5GXV - chain A; structure by X-ray diffraction, 2.10 A resolution.

[Chain A]
Protein: Maltose-binding periplasmic protein, PigG
Source organism: Escherichia coli
UniProtKB: P0AEX9 (MALE_ECOLI); residues 3-368 here correspond to UniProt positions 27-392 (UniProt number = residue number + 24)
Amino-acid sequence (468 residues; numbered 1 to 468; the number before each row is that of its first residue):
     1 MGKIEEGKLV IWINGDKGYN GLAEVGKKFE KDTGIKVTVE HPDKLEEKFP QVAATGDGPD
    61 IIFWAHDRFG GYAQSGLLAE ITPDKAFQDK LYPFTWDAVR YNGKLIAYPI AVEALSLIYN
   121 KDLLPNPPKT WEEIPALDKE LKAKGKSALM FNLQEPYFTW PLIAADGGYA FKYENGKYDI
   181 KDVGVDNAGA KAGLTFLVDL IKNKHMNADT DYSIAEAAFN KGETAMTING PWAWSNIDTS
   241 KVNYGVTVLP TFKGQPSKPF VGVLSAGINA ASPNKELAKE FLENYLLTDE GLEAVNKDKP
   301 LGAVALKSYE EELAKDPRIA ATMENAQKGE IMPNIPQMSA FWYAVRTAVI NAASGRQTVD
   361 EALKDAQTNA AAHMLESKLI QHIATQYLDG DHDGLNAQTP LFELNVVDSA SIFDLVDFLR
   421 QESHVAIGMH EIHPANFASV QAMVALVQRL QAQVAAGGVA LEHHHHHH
Disordered / not traced: 1, 457-468
Differences from the reference sequence: expression tag (1-2)
Bound ions: Mg2+ near D84 (its only coordinating residue here)

[In short]
Chain A is Maltose-binding periplasmic protein, PigG (Escherichia coli); the structure, Crystal structure of
PigG, was determined by X-ray diffraction, deposited together with 5GXT.
